PDB entry 8BCU | electron microscopy, 4.05 A resolution (low resolution: residue-level contacts below are approximate; hydrogen-bond / salt-bridge calls are withheld) | chains C and B of the 9 polymer chains in the assembly

Chain C (and B):
Molecule: Tail tube terminator protein p142
Source organism: Escherichia phage T5
Notes: chain B of this document is another copy of the same molecule, construct and numbering; everything in this record applies to it too
UniProtKB: Q6QGE1 (TTTP_BPT5); residues 1-161 here = UniProt positions 1-161
Chain sequence (161 residues; row label = number of the first residue in the row):
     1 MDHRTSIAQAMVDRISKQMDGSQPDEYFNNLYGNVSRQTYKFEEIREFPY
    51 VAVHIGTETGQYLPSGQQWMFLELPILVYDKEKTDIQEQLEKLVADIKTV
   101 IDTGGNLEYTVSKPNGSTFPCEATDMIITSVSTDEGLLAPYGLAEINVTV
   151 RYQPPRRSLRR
Unresolved in the structure: 161 (chain B: 160-161)

How chain C and chain B interact:
Residue-residue contacts (39; chain C residue first):
  Met1(C) - Ala95(B)
  Met1(C) - Lys98(B)
  Met1(C) - Thr99(B)
  Met1(C) - Asp102(B)
  Asp2(C) - Glu91(B)
  Asp2(C) - Val94(B)
  Asp2(C) - Ala95(B)
  His3(C) - Glu91(B)
  Arg4(C) - Val131(B)
  Arg4(C) - Thr133(B)
  Thr5(C) - Gln87(B)
  Thr5(C) - Glu88(B)
  Thr5(C) - Glu91(B)
  Arg37(C) - Asp85(B)
  Arg37(C) - Gln87(B)
  His54(C) - Glu135(B)
  Ile55(C) - Glu135(B)
  Thr57(C) - Val131(B)
  Thr57(C) - Ser132(B)
  Glu58(C) - Ser130(B)
  Glu58(C) - Val131(B)
  Thr59(C) - Thr129(B)
  Gly60(C) - Thr129(B)
  Tyr62(C) - Asp102(B)
  Tyr62(C) - Met126(B)
  Tyr62(C) - Ile128(B)
  Gln68(C) - Asp102(B)
  Met70(C) - Lys98(B)
  Ser112(C) - Phe28(B)
  Lys113(C) - Phe28(B)
  Pro114(C) - Pro24(B)
  Pro114(C) - Asp25(B)
  Pro114(C) - Glu26(B)
  Pro114(C) - Tyr27(B)
  Pro114(C) - Phe28(B)
  Asn115(C) - Asp25(B)
  Arg157(C) - Thr103(B)
  Ser158(C) - Asp102(B)
  Arg160(C) - Gly104(B)
Also at the interface, not in a pair above, chain C (24 interface residues in all): Gln38, Gly56
Also at the interface, not in a pair above, chain B (27 interface residues in all): Lys92, Asn106, Ile127

Summary:
Chain C and chain B form an interface of 24 and 27 residues respectively.
Both chains are Tail tube terminator protein p142 (Escherichia phage T5). Entry 8BCU (Cryo-EM structure of the
proximal end of bacteriophage T5 tail, after interaction with its receptor ...) was determined by electron
microscopy (same publication as 8BCP).
